Entry 9GSQ (X-ray diffraction, 1.70 A resolution); this record covers chains A and B.

[Chain A (and B)]
Protein: DNA binding domain of J-DNA binding protein 3
Source organism: Leishmania major
Notes: chain B of this document is another copy of the same molecule, construct and numbering; everything in this record applies to it too
UniProtKB: Q4Q239 (Q4Q239_LEIMA); residue numbers follow UniProt; this construct covers 84-284
Chain sequence (201 residues; row label = number of the first residue in the row):
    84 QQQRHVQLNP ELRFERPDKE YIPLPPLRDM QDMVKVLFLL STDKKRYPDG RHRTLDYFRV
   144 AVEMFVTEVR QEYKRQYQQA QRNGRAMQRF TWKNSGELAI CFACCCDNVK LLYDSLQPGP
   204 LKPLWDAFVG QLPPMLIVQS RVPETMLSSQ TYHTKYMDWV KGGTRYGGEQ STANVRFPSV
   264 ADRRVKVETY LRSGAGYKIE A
Unresolved in the structure: 84-85, 248-257, 283-284 (chain B: 84-85, 248-257, 284)

[How chain A and chain B interact]
Residue-residue contacts (21; chain A residue first):
  Ala169(A) with Gly246(B)
  Gln171(A) with Thr247(B)
  Gly213(A) with Pro203(B)
  Pro217(A) with Pro201(B); Gly202(B)
  Ile220(A) with Tyr104(B); Pro201(B), hydrophobic
  Val221(A) with Tyr104(B); Gln200(B); Pro201(B)
  Arg224(A) with Tyr104(B)
  Pro226(A) with Asp197(B)
  Glu227(A) with Tyr196(B); Asp197(B), hydrogen bond (backbone-side chain); Leu199(B); Pro201(B); Lys205(B), salt bridge
  Thr228(A) with Lys193(B); Tyr196(B); Asp197(B), hydrogen bond
  Ser232(A) with Leu207(B)
Also at the interface, not in a pair above, chain A (13 interface residues in all): Met229, Gln233
Also at the interface, not in a pair above, chain B (14 interface residues in all): Trp208

[In short]
13 residues of chain A and 14 residues of chain B are in contact, with 2 hydrogen bonds and 1 salt bridge.
Among the polar pairs are Glu227(A)-Lys205(B), Glu227(A)-Asp197(B) and Thr228(A)-Asp197(B).
Both chains are DNA binding domain of J-DNA binding protein 3 (Leishmania major). Entry 9GSQ (DNA binding
domain of J-DNA Binding Protein 3 (JBP3)) was determined by X-ray diffraction together with 9GSO from the same
study.
